Entry 9NR5 (X-ray diffraction, 2.52 A resolution); this record covers chains A and D of the 6 polymer chains in the assembly.

== Chain A ==
Name: Hemagglutinin HA1
From: Influenza A virus
UniProt: A0A1L7N0F8 (A0A1L7N0F8_9INFA); the construct lacks a stretch of the UniProt sequence, so the offset changes along the chain: 11-55 = UniProt 17-61; 56-83 = UniProt 63-90; 84-96 = UniProt 92-104; 97-125 = UniProt 106-134; 2 more segments
Amino-acid sequence (324 residues; each row starts with the number of its first residue; a row labelled like 125A-125B holds insertion residues (125A, then the next letters in order)):
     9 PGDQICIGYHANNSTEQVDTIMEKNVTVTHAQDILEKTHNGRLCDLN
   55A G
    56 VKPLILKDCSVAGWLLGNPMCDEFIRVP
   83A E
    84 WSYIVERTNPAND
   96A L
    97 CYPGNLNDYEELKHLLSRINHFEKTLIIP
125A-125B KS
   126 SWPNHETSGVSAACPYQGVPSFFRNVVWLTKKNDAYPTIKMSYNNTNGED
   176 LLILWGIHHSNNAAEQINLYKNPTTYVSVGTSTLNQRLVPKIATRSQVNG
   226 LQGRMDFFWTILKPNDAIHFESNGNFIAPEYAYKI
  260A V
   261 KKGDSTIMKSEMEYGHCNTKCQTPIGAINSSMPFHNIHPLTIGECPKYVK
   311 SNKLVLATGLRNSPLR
Disordered / not traced: 324-326
Construct notes: expression tag (9-10); engineered mutation Leu-226 (Gln237 in A0A1L7N0F8)
Disulfide bonds: Cys-52/Cys-277, Cys-64/Cys-76, Cys-97/Cys-139, Cys-281/Cys-305
Covalently attached groups: N-acetylglucosamine (NAG) linked to Asn-21, Asn-33, Asn-169
Reported in the primary citation:
  - binding site for beta-D-galactopyranose: Leu-226

== Chain D ==
Name: Hemagglutinin HA2
From: Influenza A virus
UniProt: A0A1L7N0F8 (A0A1L7N0F8_9INFA); residues 1-174 here correspond to UniProt positions 345-518 (UniProt number = residue number + 344)
Amino-acid sequence (177 residues; each row starts with the number of its first residue):
     1 GLFGAIAGFIEGGWQGMVDGWYGYHHSNEQGSGYAADRESTQKAIDGVTN
    51 KVNSIIDKMNTQFEAVGREFNNLERRIENLNKKMEDGFLDVWTYNAELLV
   101 LMENERTLDFHDSNVKNLYDKVRLQLRDNAKELGNGCFEFYHKCDNECME
   151 SVRNGTYDYPQYSEEARLKREEISSGR
Disordered / not traced: 175-177
Construct notes: expression tag (175-177)
Disulfide bonds: Cys-144/Cys-148
Covalently attached groups: N-acetylglucosamine (NAG) linked to Asn-154

== Interface between chain A and chain D ==
Contacting residue pairs (10):
  Asp-104(A) with Leu-73(D)
  Glu-106(A) with Arg-76(D)
  Glu-107(A) with Asn-72(D); Leu-73(D); Glu-74(D); Arg-75(D), hydrogen bond (side chain-backbone); Arg-76(D), salt bridge
  His-110(A) with Arg-75(D); Arg-76(D)
  Lys-307(A) with Asp-90(D), salt bridge
Other interface residues (no listed pair), chain A (7 interface residues in all): Trp-234, Phe-294
Other interface residues (no listed pair), chain D (8 interface residues in all): Asn-79, Tyr-94

== Summary ==
Chain A and chain D form an interface of 7 and 8 residues respectively, with 1 hydrogen bond and 2 salt
bridges. Polar pairs include Glu-107(A)/Arg-76(D), Lys-307(A)/Asp-90(D) and Glu-107(A)/Arg-75(D).
N-acetylglucosamine is covalently linked to Asn-21(A), Asn-33(A) and Asn-169(A). Covalently linked
N-acetylglucosamine: at Asn-154(D). From the paper: a binding site for beta-D-galactopyranose at Leu-226(A).
Here chain A is Hemagglutinin HA1 and chain D is Hemagglutinin HA2, both from Influenza A virus. Entry 9NR5
(Crystal structure of H5 hemagglutinin Q226L mutant from the influenza virus A/black swan/Akita/1/2016 with
LSTc) was determined by X-ray diffraction (same publication as 9NR2 and 9NRB).
